PDB entry 1F3J | X-ray diffraction, 3.10 A resolution | chains D and E of the 6 polymer chains in the assembly

[Chain D]
Protein: H-2 class II histocompatibility antigen
From: Mus musculus
Notes: fragment: a-d alpha chain
UniProtKB: P04228 (HA2D_MOUSE); the construct lacks a stretch of the UniProt sequence, so the offset changes along the chain: 1-9 = UniProt 27-35; 10-181 = UniProt 37-208
Sequence (182 residues; row label = number of the first residue in the row):
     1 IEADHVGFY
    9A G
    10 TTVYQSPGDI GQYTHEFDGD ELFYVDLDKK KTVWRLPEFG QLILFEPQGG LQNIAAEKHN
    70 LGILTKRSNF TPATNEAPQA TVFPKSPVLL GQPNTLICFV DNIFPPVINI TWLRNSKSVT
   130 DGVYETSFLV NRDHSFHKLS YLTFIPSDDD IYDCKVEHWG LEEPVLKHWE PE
Disulfide bonds: Cys-107/Cys-163
Covalently attached groups: N-acetylglucosamine (NAG) linked to Asn-78, Asn-118

[Chain E]
Protein: MHC class II nod
From: Mus musculus
Notes: fragment: beta chain
UniProtKB: Q31135 (Q31135_MOUSE); the construct lacks a stretch of the UniProt sequence and is renumbered around it, so the offset changes along the chain: 4-64 = UniProt 31-91; 67-84 = UniProt 92-109; 85-191 = UniProt 111-217
Sequence (187 residues; numbered 4 to 191 plus 1 insertion-coded residue; 2 numbers in that range are skipped by the numbering (no residue carries them; nothing is unmodelled there); the number before each row is that of its first residue):
     4 ERHFVHQFKG ECYFTNGTQR IRLVTRYIYN REEYLRFDSD VGEYRAVTEL GRHSAEYYNK
    64 Q
    67 YLERTRAELD TACRHNYE
   84A E
    85 TEVPTSLRRL EQPNVAISLS RTEALNHHNT LVCSVTDFYP AKIKVRWFRN GQEETVGVSS
   145 TQLIRNGDWT FQVLVMLEMT PHQGEVYTCH VEHPSLKSPI TVEWRAQ
Disulfide bonds: Cys-15/Cys-79, Cys-117/Cys-173
Covalently attached groups: N-acetylglucosamine (NAG) linked to Asn-19

[Chain D / chain E interface]
Pairs across the interface (113):
  Ile-1(D) / Tyr-16(E)  hydrophobic
  Ile-1(D) / Arg-29(E)
  Ala-3(D) / Tyr-16(E)  hydrophobic
  Ala-3(D) / Phe-17(E)
  Ala-3(D) / Thr-18(E)
  Asp-4(D) / Phe-17(E)  hydrogen bond (backbone-backbone)
  Asp-4(D) / Thr-18(E)
  Asp-4(D) / Asn-19(E)
  His-5(D) / Cys-15(E)
  His-5(D) / Tyr-16(E)
  His-5(D) / Phe-17(E)  hydrogen bond (backbone-backbone)
  His-5(D) / Tyr-83(E)
  His-5(D) / Leu-91(E)
  Val-6(D) / Cys-15(E)
  Val-6(D) / Tyr-16(E)  hydrophobic
  Gly-7(D) / Gly-13(E)
  Gly-7(D) / Glu-14(E)
  Gly-7(D) / Cys-15(E)  hydrogen bond (backbone-backbone)
  Phe-8(D) / Gly-13(E)
  Phe-8(D) / Glu-14(E)
  Tyr-9(D) / Gly-13(E)  hydrogen bond (backbone-backbone)
  Tyr-9(D) / Cys-15(E)  hydrophobic
  Tyr-9(D) / Asn-82(E)
  Tyr-9(D) / Glu-86(E)  hydrogen bond
  Gly-9A(D) / Phe-11(E)
  Thr-10(D) / Phe-11(E)
  Thr-11(D) / Gln-10(E)
  Thr-11(D) / Phe-11(E)  hydrogen bond (backbone-backbone)
  Val-12(D) / His-9(E)
  Val-12(D) / Gln-10(E)
  Tyr-13(D) / Val-8(E)
  Tyr-13(D) / His-9(E)  hydrogen bond (backbone-backbone)
  Gln-14(D) / Phe-7(E)
  Gln-14(D) / Val-8(E)
  Ser-15(D) / His-6(E)
  Ser-15(D) / Phe-7(E)  hydrogen bond (backbone-backbone)
  Pro-16(D) / Arg-5(E)
  Pro-16(D) / His-6(E)
  Phe-26(D) / Glu-86(E)
  Phe-26(D) / Ser-90(E)
  Phe-26(D) / Trp-153(E)
  Asp-27(D) / Arg-149(E)  hydrogen bond (backbone-side chain)
  Gly-28(D) / Arg-149(E)  hydrogen bond (backbone-side chain)
  Asp-29(D) / Arg-149(E)  salt bridge
  Asp-29(D) / Trp-153(E)
  Glu-30(D) / Trp-153(E)  hydrogen bond (backbone-side chain)
  Leu-31(D) / Ser-90(E)
  Leu-31(D) / Trp-153(E)  hydrophobic
  Arg-44(D) / Gly-151(E)
  Arg-44(D) / Asp-152(E)
  Arg-44(D) / Trp-153(E)
  Leu-45(D) / Arg-93(E)
  Leu-45(D) / Asp-152(E)
  Leu-45(D) / Trp-153(E)
  Glu-47(D) / Arg-93(E)  salt bridge
  Phe-48(D) / Trp-153(E)
  Ile-52(D) / Thr-85(E)
  Ile-52(D) / Pro-88(E)  hydrophobic
  Asn-62(D) / Phe-11(E)
  Glu-66(D) / His-9(E)  salt bridge
  Glu-66(D) / Gln-10(E)
  Glu-66(D) / Phe-11(E)
  Asn-69(D) / His-9(E)
  Asn-69(D) / Tyr-30(E)
  Asn-69(D) / Tyr-61(E)  hydrogen bond
  Leu-70(D) / Val-8(E)
  Leu-70(D) / His-9(E)
  Leu-73(D) / His-9(E)
  Leu-73(D) / Tyr-32(E)  hydrophobic
  Leu-73(D) / Tyr-37(E)
  Thr-74(D) / Phe-7(E)
  Thr-74(D) / Tyr-32(E)
  Arg-76(D) / Leu-53(E)  hydrogen bond (side chain-backbone)
  Arg-76(D) / Ser-57(E)  hydrogen bond
  Ser-77(D) / Tyr-32(E)  hydrogen bond
  Ser-77(D) / Leu-53(E)
  Phe-79(D) / Phe-7(E)
  Thr-80(D) / Phe-7(E)
  Thr-80(D) / Tyr-32(E)  hydrogen bond (backbone-side chain)
  Thr-80(D) / Asn-33(E)  hydrogen bond (backbone-side chain)
  Pro-81(D) / Arg-5(E)
  Pro-81(D) / His-6(E)
  Pro-81(D) / Phe-7(E)
  Pro-81(D) / Asn-33(E)
  Ala-82(D) / His-6(E)  hydrogen bond (backbone-backbone)
  Ala-82(D) / Asn-33(E)
  Glu-85(D) / Arg-34(E)  salt bridge
  Phe-92(D) / Ile-148(E)  hydrophobic
  Phe-92(D) / Asn-150(E)
  Phe-92(D) / Gln-156(E)
  Pro-93(D) / Gln-156(E)  hydrogen bond (backbone-side chain)
  Lys-94(D) / Thr-120(E)
  Lys-94(D) / Asp-121(E)  salt bridge
  Lys-94(D) / Asp-152(E)  salt bridge
  Lys-94(D) / Thr-154(E)
  Lys-94(D) / Gln-156(E)  hydrogen bond (backbone-side chain)
  Phe-113(D) / Asn-33(E)
  Phe-113(D) / Arg-34(E)
  Pro-114(D) / Val-8(E)  hydrophobic
  Val-139(D) / Lys-12(E)
  Asn-140(D) / Lys-12(E)  hydrogen bond (backbone-side chain)
  Asp-142(D) / Arg-34(E)  salt bridge
  His-143(D) / Gln-10(E)  hydrogen bond (backbone-side chain)
  His-143(D) / Lys-12(E)
  His-143(D) / Ile-31(E)
  His-143(D) / Glu-36(E)  salt bridge
  Ser-144(D) / Arg-34(E)
  Phe-145(D) / Gln-10(E)
  Leu-148(D) / Asn-150(E)
  Tyr-150(D) / Asn-150(E)  hydrogen bond (side chain-backbone)
  Tyr-150(D) / Gly-151(E)
  Tyr-150(D) / Asp-152(E)  hydrogen bond (side chain-backbone)
  Trp-168(D) / His-6(E)
Other interface residues (no listed pair), chain D (60 interface residues in all): Glu-2, Ser-95, Pro-96, Ile-106, Pro-115, Arg-141
Other interface residues (no listed pair), chain E (50 interface residues in all): Arg-23, Arg-25, Glu-84A, Thr-89, Ser-118, Tyr-123

[Overview]
60 residues of chain D face 50 of chain E across their interface; the contacts include 24 hydrogen bonds and 8
salt bridges. Polar contacts include Asp-29(D)/Arg-149(E), Glu-47(D)/Arg-93(E) and Glu-66(D)/His-9(E).
Covalently linked N-acetylglucosamine: at Asn-78(D) and Asn-118(D). N-acetylglucosamine is covalently linked
to Asn-19(E).
Here chain D is H-2 class II histocompatibility antigen and chain E is MHC class II nod, both from Mus
musculus. Entry 1F3J (Histocompatibility antigen I-AG7) was determined by X-ray diffraction.
